Entry 6PUY (electron microscopy, 2.80 A resolution); this record covers chains A and C of the 6 polymer chains in the assembly.

== Chain A (and C) ==
Molecule: Chimeric Sso7d and HIV-1 integrase
From: Saccharolobus solfataricus (strain ATCC 35092 / DSM 1617 / JCM 11322 / P2)
Notes: chain C of this document is another copy of the same molecule, construct and numbering; everything in this record applies to it too
Reference sequence: chimeric construct of P39476, Q76353: residues -74 to -11 from P39476 (DN7D_SACS2) positions 1-64 (UniProt number = residue number + 75); residues 1-288 from Q76353 positions 1-288 (same numbers)
Amino-acid sequence (383 residues; numbered -94 to 288; the number before each row is that of its first residue; numbers below 1 keep their minus sign (Met-94 is residue -94)):
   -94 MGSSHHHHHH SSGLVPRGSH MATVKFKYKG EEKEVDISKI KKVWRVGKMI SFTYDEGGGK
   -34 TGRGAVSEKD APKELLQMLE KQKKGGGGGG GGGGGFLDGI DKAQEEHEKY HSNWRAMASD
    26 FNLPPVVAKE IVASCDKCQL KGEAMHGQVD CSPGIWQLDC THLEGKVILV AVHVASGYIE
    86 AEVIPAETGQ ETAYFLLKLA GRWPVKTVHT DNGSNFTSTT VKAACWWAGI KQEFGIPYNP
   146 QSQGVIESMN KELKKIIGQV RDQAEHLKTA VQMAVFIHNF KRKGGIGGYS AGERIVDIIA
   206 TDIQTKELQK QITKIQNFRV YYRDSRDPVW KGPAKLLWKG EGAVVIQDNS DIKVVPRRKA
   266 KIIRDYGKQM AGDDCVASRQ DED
Unresolved in the structure: -94 to 0, 229-235, 269-288 (chain C: -94 to 211, 278-288)
Sequence notes: expression tag (-94 to -75); linker (-10 to 0)
UniProt features mapped onto this chain:
  - modified residue (N6-methyllysine): Lys-70, Lys-68, Lys-14, Lys-12, Lys-11
Metal / ion sites: Zn2+: His12, His16, Cys40, Cys43; Mg2+ site 1: Asp64, Asp116 (together with OZ1); Mg2+ site 2: Asp64, Glu152 (together with OZ1)
Small-molecule neighbours:
  - OZ1: Asp64, Cys65, Asp116, Asn117, Gly118, Pro142, Tyr143, Pro145, Gln146, Glu152, Asn155
  - OZ1 (4-amino-N-[(2,4-difluorophenyl)methyl]-1-hydroxy-6-(6-hydroxyhexyl)-2-oxo-1,2-dihydro-1,8-naphthyridine-3-carboxamide): Asp64, Cys65, Asp116, Asn117, Gly118, Pro142, Tyr143, Pro145, Gln146, Glu152
What the authors report for this chain:
  - binding site for OZ1: Asn117, Tyr143
  - binding site for viral DNA transferred strand: His67

== Chain A / chain C interface ==
Contacting residue pairs - 55 pairs, chain A then chain C:
  Glu48(A) - Arg231(C)  salt bridge
  Met50(A) - Arg231(C)
  Gln53(A) - Arg228(C)
  Gln53(A) - Asp229(C)  hydrogen bond (side chain-backbone)
  Gln53(A) - Ser230(C)
  Gln53(A) - Asp232(C)  hydrogen bond (side chain-backbone)
  Gln53(A) - Lys264(C)  hydrogen bond
  Val54(A) - Arg263(C)
  Asp55(A) - Arg263(C)
  Cys56(A) - Trp235(C)  hydrophobic
  Cys56(A) - Arg263(C)  hydrogen bond (backbone-backbone)
  Cys56(A) - Ala265(C)
  Ser57(A) - Arg263(C)
  Pro58(A) - Arg262(C)
  Ala80(A) - Lys266(C)
  Ile191(A) - Tyr226(C)  hydrogen bond (backbone-side chain)
  Gly192(A) - Asp270(C)
  Tyr194(A) - Arg269(C)  hydrogen bond (side chain-backbone)
  Tyr194(A) - Asp270(C)  hydrogen bond
  Tyr194(A) - Tyr271(C)  hydrogen bond (side chain-backbone)
  Asp202(A) - Ile268(C)
  Asp202(A) - Arg269(C)  hydrogen bond (side chain-backbone)
  Asp202(A) - Asp270(C)
  Asp202(A) - Tyr271(C)
  Ile203(A) - Ile267(C)
  Ile203(A) - Ile268(C)  hydrophobic
  Thr206(A) - Phe223(C)
  Thr206(A) - Ile267(C)
  Thr206(A) - Ile268(C)
  Thr206(A) - Arg269(C)  hydrogen bond (side chain-backbone)
  Asp207(A) - Lys244(C)  salt bridge
  Gln209(A) - Phe223(C)
  Thr210(A) - Phe223(C)
  Thr210(A) - Leu241(C)
  Thr210(A) - Lys244(C)  hydrogen bond
  Lys211(A) - Lys244(C)
  Leu213(A) - Gln216(C)
  Leu213(A) - Lys219(C)
  Leu213(A) - Phe223(C)  hydrophobic
  Gln214(A) - Ile220(C)
  Gln214(A) - Trp243(C)
  Gln214(A) - Lys244(C)
  Gln216(A) - Gln216(C)
  Ile217(A) - Gln216(C)
  Ile217(A) - Ile217(C)  hydrophobic
  Ile220(A) - Leu213(C)  hydrophobic
  Gln221(A) - Leu213(C)
  Leu242(A) - Trp243(C)  hydrophobic
  Trp243(A) - Gln221(C)
  Trp243(A) - Leu242(C)  hydrophobic
  Val250(A) - Val250(C)  hydrophobic
  Val250(A) - Ile257(C)  hydrophobic
  Ile257(A) - Trp243(C)  hydrophobic
  Ile257(A) - Ala248(C)  hydrophobic
  Ile257(A) - Val259(C)  hydrophobic
Interface residues without a listed pair, chain A (35 interface residues in all): Ala49, Val79, Ala205, Ala248, Gln252, Val259
Interface residues without a listed pair, chain C (34 interface residues in all): Pro233, Gln252

== Summary ==
The interface between chain A and chain C involves 35 residues on one side and 34 on the other, with 11
hydrogen bonds and 2 salt bridges. Among the polar pairs are Glu48(A)-Arg231(C), Asp207(A)-Lys244(C) and
Gln53(A)-Asp229(C). The paper reports a binding site for OZ1 at Asn117(A) and Tyr143(A); a binding site for
viral DNA transferred strand at His67(A).
Both chains are Chimeric Sso7d and HIV-1 integrase (Saccharolobus solfataricus (strain ATCC 35092 / DSM 1617 /
JCM 11322 / P2)). Entry 6PUY (Structure of HIV cleaved synaptic complex (CSC) intasome bound with magnesium
and INSTI XZ426 (compound 4d)) was determined by electron microscopy together with 6PUT, 6PUW, 6PUZ and 6V3K
from the same study.
